Entry 7YQG (X-ray diffraction, 1.70 A resolution); this record covers chains A and B.

Chain A (and B):
Protein: VP1
Organism: Norovirus GII
Notes: chain B of this document is another copy of the same molecule, construct and numbering; everything in this record applies to it too
Reference sequence: A0A2U9GLY1 (A0A2U9GLY1_9CALI); residues 1-317 here correspond to UniProt positions 221-537 (UniProt number = residue number + 220)
Amino-acid sequence (317 residues; each row starts with the number of its first residue):
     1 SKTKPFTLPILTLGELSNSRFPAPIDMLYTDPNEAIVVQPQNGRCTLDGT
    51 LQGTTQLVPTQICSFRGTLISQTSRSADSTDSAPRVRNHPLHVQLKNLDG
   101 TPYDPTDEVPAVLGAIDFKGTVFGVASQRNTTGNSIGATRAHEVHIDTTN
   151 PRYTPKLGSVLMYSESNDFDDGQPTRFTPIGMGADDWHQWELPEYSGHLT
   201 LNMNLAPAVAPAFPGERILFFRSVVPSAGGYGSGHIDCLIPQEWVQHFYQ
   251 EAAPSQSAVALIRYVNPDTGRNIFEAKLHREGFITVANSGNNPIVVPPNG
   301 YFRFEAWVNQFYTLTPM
Disordered / not traced: 1-3, 73-87 (chain B: 1-3, 74-86)
Differences from the reference sequence: engineered mutation Pro84 (Gln304 in A0A2U9GLY1)
From the paper describing this entry:
  - binding site for alpha-L-fucopyranose: Ala138, Thr139, Arg140, Asp168, Gly230, Tyr231
  - mutagenesis - A138G, T139A, R140A, D168A, G229A, G230A, Y231A: abolished binding to HBGAs
  - mutagenesis - G230A, Y231A: abolished binding to H disaccharide antigen

Chain A / chain B interface:
Pairs across the interface (81; chain A residue first):
  Pro9(A) - Gln250(B)
  Ile10(A) - Gln250(B)  hydrogen bond (backbone-side chain)
  Leu11(A) - Gln250(B)
  Gly14(A) - Val58(B)
  Glu15(A) - Leu57(B)
  Glu15(A) - Val58(B)
  Glu15(A) - Tyr249(B)
  Ser17(A) - Val58(B)
  Ser17(A) - Pro59(B)
  Pro22(A) - Thr60(B)
  Ala23(A) - Thr60(B)
  Pro24(A) - Thr60(B)
  Pro24(A) - Gln61(B)
  Leu57(A) - Glu15(B)
  Val58(A) - Gly14(B)
  Val58(A) - Ser17(B)
  Pro59(A) - Ser17(B)
  Pro59(A) - Pro59(B)  hydrophobic
  Pro59(A) - Thr60(B)
  Pro59(A) - Glu243(B)
  Thr60(A) - Pro22(B)
  Thr60(A) - Ala23(B)
  Thr60(A) - Pro59(B)
  Thr60(A) - Thr60(B)
  Gln61(A) - Pro24(B)
  Phe123(A) - Ala141(B)  hydrophobic
  Ser127(A) - Pro226(B)
  Arg129(A) - Val224(B)
  Arg129(A) - Val225(B)  hydrogen bond (side chain-backbone)
  Arg129(A) - Ser227(B)
  Arg129(A) - Gly232(B)  hydrogen bond (side chain-backbone)
  Arg129(A) - Ser233(B)  hydrogen bond (side chain-backbone)
  Arg129(A) - Gly234(B)
  Ser135(A) - Tyr231(B)
  Ile136(A) - Tyr231(B)
  Gly137(A) - Gly230(B)
  Gly137(A) - Tyr231(B)
  Ala138(A) - Gly230(B)
  Ala138(A) - Tyr231(B)
  Thr139(A) - Ser227(B)  hydrogen bond
  Thr139(A) - Gly229(B)  hydrogen bond (side chain-backbone)
  Thr139(A) - Gly230(B)  hydrogen bond (side chain-backbone)
  Arg140(A) - Ser227(B)  hydrogen bond (backbone-backbone)
  Arg140(A) - Gly229(B)
  Ala141(A) - Phe123(B)  hydrophobic
  Ala141(A) - Ser227(B)
  Ala141(A) - Ala228(B)
  His142(A) - Glu143(B)
  Glu143(A) - His142(B)
  Glu143(A) - Glu143(B)  hydrogen bond (side chain-backbone)
  Thr178(A) - Ile180(B)
  Ile180(A) - Thr178(B)
  Ile180(A) - Ile180(B)  hydrophobic
  Val224(A) - Arg129(B)
  Val225(A) - Arg129(B)  hydrogen bond (backbone-side chain)
  Pro226(A) - Ser127(B)
  Ser227(A) - Arg129(B)
  Ser227(A) - Thr139(B)  hydrogen bond
  Ser227(A) - Arg140(B)  hydrogen bond (backbone-backbone)
  Ser227(A) - Ala141(B)
  Ala228(A) - Ala141(B)
  Gly229(A) - Thr139(B)  hydrogen bond (backbone-side chain)
  Gly229(A) - Arg140(B)
  Gly230(A) - Gly137(B)
  Gly230(A) - Ala138(B)
  Gly230(A) - Thr139(B)  hydrogen bond (backbone-side chain)
  Tyr231(A) - Ser135(B)
  Tyr231(A) - Ile136(B)
  Tyr231(A) - Gly137(B)
  Tyr231(A) - Ala138(B)
  Gly232(A) - Arg129(B)  hydrogen bond (backbone-side chain)
  Ser233(A) - Arg129(B)  hydrogen bond (backbone-side chain)
  Gly234(A) - Arg129(B)
  Glu243(A) - Pro59(B)
  Glu243(A) - Gln246(B)  hydrogen bond
  Gln246(A) - Glu243(B)  hydrogen bond
  Gln246(A) - Gln246(B)
  Tyr249(A) - Glu15(B)
  Gln250(A) - Pro9(B)
  Gln250(A) - Ile10(B)  hydrogen bond (side chain-backbone)
  Gln250(A) - Leu11(B)
Interface residues without a listed pair, chain A (47 interface residues in all): Leu16, Asp99, Val125, Gln128
Interface residues without a listed pair, chain B (48 interface residues in all): Leu16, Asp99, Val125, Gln128, Arg176

In short:
47 residues of chain A and 48 residues of chain B are in contact; the contacts include 19 hydrogen bonds.
Polar contacts include Ile10(A)-Gln250(B), Arg129(A)-Val225(B) and Arg129(A)-Gly232(B). The paper reports a
binding site for alpha-L-fucopyranose at Ala138(A), Thr139(A) and Arg140(A) among others; A138G, T139A and
R140A of chain A, among others, abolish binding to HBGAs; 7 substitutions were tested in all.
Both chains are VP1 (Norovirus GII). Entry 7YQG (Functional and Structural Characterization of Norovirus GII.6
in Recognizing Histo-blood Group Antigens) was determined by X-ray diffraction (same publication as 7YQB).
